7MFM - chains A and B of the 10 polymer chains in the assembly; structure by electron microscopy, 2.42 A resolution.

Chain A (and B):
Molecule: Glutamate dehydrogenase
Source organism: Bacillus subtilis
Notes: chain B of this document is another copy of the same molecule, construct and numbering; everything in this record applies to it too
Reference sequence: A0A0C3GZC9 (A0A0C3GZC9_BACIU); residues 1-424 here = UniProt positions 1-424
Chain sequence (424 residues; each row starts with the number of its first residue):
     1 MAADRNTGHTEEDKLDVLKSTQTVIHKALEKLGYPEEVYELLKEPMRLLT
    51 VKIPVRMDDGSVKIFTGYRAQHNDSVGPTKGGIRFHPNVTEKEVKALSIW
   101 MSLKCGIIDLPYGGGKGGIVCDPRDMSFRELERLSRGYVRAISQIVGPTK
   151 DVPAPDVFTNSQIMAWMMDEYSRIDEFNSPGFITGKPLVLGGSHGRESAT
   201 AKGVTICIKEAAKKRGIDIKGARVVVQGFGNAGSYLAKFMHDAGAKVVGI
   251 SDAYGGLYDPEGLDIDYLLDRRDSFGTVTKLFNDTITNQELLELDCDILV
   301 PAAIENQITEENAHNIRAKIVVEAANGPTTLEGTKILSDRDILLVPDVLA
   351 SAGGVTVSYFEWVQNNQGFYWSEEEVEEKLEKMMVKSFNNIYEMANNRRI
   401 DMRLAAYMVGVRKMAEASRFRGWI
Disordered / not traced: 1-14
What the authors report for this chain:
  - specificity-determining residues: T277 (proposed by the authors, not directly observed)

How chain A and chain B interact:
Pairs across the interface (34; chain A residue first):
  R136(A) with R421(B), hydrogen bond (side chain-backbone)
  Q162(A) with F420(B), hydrogen bond (side chain-backbone)
  A165(A) with F420(B)
  W166(A) with F420(B); R421(B)
  M168(A) with R421(B)
  D169(A) with R421(B), salt bridge; W423(B), hydrogen bond
  S172(A) with R421(B)
  E176(A) with K150(B)
  F177(A) with T149(B); K150(B)
  N178(A) with D74(B), hydrogen bond (side chain-backbone); S75(B); G77(B); T149(B); R421(B)
  P187(A) with F420(B), hydrophobic
  V189(A) with K413(B); A417(B)
  L190(A) with S75(B); A417(B), hydrophobic; F420(B), hydrophobic
  Q367(A) with V363(B); N366(B), hydrogen bond (backbone-side chain); Q367(B)
  G368(A) with P111(B); Y359(B), hydrogen bond (backbone-side chain); W362(B); V363(B)
  F369(A) with Y359(B); V363(B), hydrophobic; K379(B)
  Y370(A) with P111(B), hydrophobic
Interface residues without a listed pair, chain A (21 interface residues in all): E132, S161, L188, N366
Interface residues without a listed pair, chain B (23 interface residues in all): V76, P78, F360, E416, R419, G422

In short:
21 residues of chain A face 23 of chain B across their interface, with 6 hydrogen bonds and 1 salt bridge.
Among the polar pairs are D169(A)-R421(B), R136(A)-R421(B) and Q162(A)-F420(B). The paper reports the
specificity determinant T277(A).
Chain A and chain B are both Glutamate dehydrogenase (Bacillus subtilis); the structure, Glutamate synthase,
glutamate dehydrogenase counter-enzyme complex, was determined by electron microscopy, deposited together with
7MFT.
